4Y5W - chains M and C of the 4 polymer chains in the assembly; structure by X-ray diffraction, 3.10 A resolution.

== Chain M ==
Molecule: 22-nt DNA strand
Sequence (22 nucleotides; row label = number of the first residue in the row):
     1 ATGGATTTCC TAGGAAGACA GA

== Chain C ==
Molecule: Signal transducer and activator of transcription 6
Source organism: Homo sapiens
UniProtKB: P42226 (STAT6_HUMAN); residues 113-658 here = UniProt positions 113-658
Sequence (549 residues; row label = number of the first residue in the row):
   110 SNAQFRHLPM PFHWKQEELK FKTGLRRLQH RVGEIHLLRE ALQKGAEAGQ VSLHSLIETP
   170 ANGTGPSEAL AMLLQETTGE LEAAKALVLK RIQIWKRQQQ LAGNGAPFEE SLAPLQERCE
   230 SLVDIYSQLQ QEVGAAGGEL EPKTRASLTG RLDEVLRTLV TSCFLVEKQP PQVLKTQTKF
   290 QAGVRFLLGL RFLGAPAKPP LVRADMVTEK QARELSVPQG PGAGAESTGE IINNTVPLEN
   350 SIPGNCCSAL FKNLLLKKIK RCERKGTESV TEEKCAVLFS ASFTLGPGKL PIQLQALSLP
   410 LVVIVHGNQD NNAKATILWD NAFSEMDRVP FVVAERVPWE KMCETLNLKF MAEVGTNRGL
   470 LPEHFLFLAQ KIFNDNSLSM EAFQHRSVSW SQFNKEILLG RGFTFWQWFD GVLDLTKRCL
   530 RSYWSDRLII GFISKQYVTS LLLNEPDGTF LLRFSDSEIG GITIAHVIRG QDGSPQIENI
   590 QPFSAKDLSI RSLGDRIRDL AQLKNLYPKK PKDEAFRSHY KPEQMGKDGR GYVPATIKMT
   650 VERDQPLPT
Unresolved in the structure: 110-128, 154-176, 247-252, 324-336, 372-377, 396-399, 578-581, 636-637, 652-658
Sequence notes: expression tag (110-112)
Modified / non-standard residues: Tyr641 (O-phosphotyrosine; PTR)
UniProt features mapped onto this chain:
  - modified residue: Tyr641 (Phosphotyrosine)
  - natural variant: Ala321 (A321V: Does not affect DNA-binding transcription factor activity), Glu372 (E372K: In HIES6), Glu382 (E382Q: In HIES6), Asp419 (D419A: In HIES6; D419G: In HIES6; D419H: In HIES6; D419N: In HIES6; D419Y: In HIES6), Asp519 (D519H: In HIES6), Lys595 (K595R: In HIES6), Pro643 (P643R: In HIES6)
  - mutagenesis: Tyr641 (Y641F: Abolishes phosphorylation. Loss of DNA-binding transcription factor activity)
Reported in the primary citation:
  - binding site for the 22-nt DNA strand (chain M): Lys284 to Lys288, His415, Gln418
  - binding site for the 22-nt DNA strand: Lys367
  - specificity-determining residues: His415
  - specificity-determining residues: Asn417 (proposed by the authors, not directly observed)
  - mutagenesis - H415N (Kd 2.2 uM): decreased binding to CS4
  - mutagenesis - H415N (Kd 2.2 uM): decreased binding to IHG
  - mutagenesis - H415N: decreased signaling in response to N4 site DNA
  - mutagenesis - H415A: abolished signaling in response to N4 site DNAs
  - mutagenesis - K288A, K367A/K369A: decreased signaling
  - mutagenesis - K284A, K284D, K288D, K367D/K369D, H415A, Q418A: abolished signaling in response to IL-4
  - disease-associated variants - E372K, E377K, D419A, D419G, D419H: increased signaling (citing earlier work)
  - post-translational modification sites: Tyr641
  - mutagenesis - H415N (7.5-fold): increased binding to M67
  - mutagenesis - H415N (3.8-fold): increased binding to T1
  - mutagenesis - H415N: increased signaling in response to N3 site DNA
  - mutagenesis - K284A, K284D, K288D, K367D/K369D, H415A, Q418A: abolished binding to CS4
  - mutagenesis - H415A: abolished signaling in response to N3
  - mutagenesis - S407A, S407E: decreased signaling in response to IL-4
  - mutagenesis - S407E: decreased signaling in response to antiviral signaling pathways
  - mutagenesis - S407A, S407E: decreased expression

== How chain M and chain C interact ==
Pairs across the interface (8):
  DA5(M) - Val379(C)  phosphate contact
  DT6(M) - Ser378(C)  hydrogen bond to the phosphate
  DT6(M) - Val379(C)  hydrogen bond to the phosphate
  DT7(M) - Arg370(C)  salt bridge to the phosphate
  DT7(M) - Val379(C)  phosphate contact
  DT7(M) - Val414(C)  base contact
  DT7(M) - Gln418(C)  hydrogen bond to the phosphate
  DT8(M) - Lys367(C)  salt bridge to the phosphate
Interface residues without a listed pair, chain M (5 interface residues in all): DC9
Interface residues without a listed pair, chain C (7 interface residues in all): His415

== Summary ==
The interface between chain M and chain C involves 5 residues on one side and 7 on the other, with 3 hydrogen
bonds and 2 salt bridges. Polar contacts include DT6(M)-Ser378(C), DT6(M)-Val379(C) and DT7(M)-Gln418(C). The
paper reports a binding site for the 22-nt DNA strand (chain M) at Lys284(C), His415(C) and Gln418(C); K284A,
K284D and K288D of chain C, among others, abolish signaling in response to IL-4; 16 substitutions were tested
in all.
Here chain M is a 22-nt DNA strand and chain C is Signal transducer and activator of transcription 6 (Homo
sapiens). Entry 4Y5W (Transcription factor-DNA complex) was determined by X-ray diffraction together with 5D39
and 4Y5U from the same study.
